Entry 6G9U (X-ray diffraction, 1.75 A resolution); this record covers chains A and B.

# Chain A (and B)
Molecule: Carbonic anhydrase 9
Organism: Homo sapiens
Notes: EC 4.2.1.1; chain B of this document is another copy of the same molecule, construct and numbering; everything in this record applies to it too
Reference sequence: Q16790 (CAH9_HUMAN); the construct lacks a stretch of the UniProt sequence and is renumbered around it, so the offset changes along the chain: 4-50 = UniProt 137-183; 51-54 = UniProt 185-188; 55-72 = UniProt 191-208; 76-82 = UniProt 209-215; 6 more segments
Chain sequence (257 residues; row label = number of the first residue in the row; note: 9 numbers in that range are skipped by the numbering (no residue carries them; nothing is unmodelled there); a row labelled like 54A-54B holds insertion residues (54A, then the next letters in order)):
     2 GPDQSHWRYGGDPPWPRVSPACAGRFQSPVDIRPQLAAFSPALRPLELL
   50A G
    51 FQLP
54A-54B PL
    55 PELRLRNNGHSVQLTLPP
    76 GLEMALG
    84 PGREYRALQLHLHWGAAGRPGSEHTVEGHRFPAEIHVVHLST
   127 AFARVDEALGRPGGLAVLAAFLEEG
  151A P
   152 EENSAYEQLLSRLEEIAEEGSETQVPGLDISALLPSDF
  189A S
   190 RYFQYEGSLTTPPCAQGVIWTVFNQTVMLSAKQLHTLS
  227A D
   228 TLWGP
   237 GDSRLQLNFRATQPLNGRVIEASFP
Not modelled in the structure: 2-17
Sequence notes: expression tag (2-3); engineered mutation Ser-41 (Cys174 in Q16790)
Curated features (UniProtKB/Swiss-Prot):
  - active site: His-64 (Proton donor/acceptor)
  - binding site (Zn(2+)): His-94, His-96, His-119
  - binding site (substrate): Thr-199, Thr-200
  - glycosylation: Asn-213 (N-linked (GlcNAc...) asparagine)
Disulfides: Cys-23/Cys-203
Bound ions: Zn2+: His-94, His-96, His-119 (together with sulfonamide)
Small-molecule neighbours: sulfonamide (ETK; 4-[2-[3-(cyclooctylamino)-2,5,6-tris(fluoranyl)-4-sulfamoyl-phenyl]sulfanylethyl]benzoic acid): Arg-60, Asn-62, His-64, Ser-65, Gln-67, Gln-92, His-94, His-96, Glu-106, His-119, Val-121, Val-131, Leu-141, Leu-198, Thr-199, Thr-200, Trp-209

# Chain A / chain B interface
Contacting residue pairs - 31 pairs, chain A then chain B:
  Phe-27(A) with Pro-84(B), hydrophobic; Gly-85(B)
  Ala-39(A) with Pro-42(B), hydrophobic; Ala-43(B)
  Phe-40(A) with Phe-40(B); Pro-42(B)
  Ser-41(A) with Ser-41(B), hydrogen bond
  Pro-42(A) with Ala-39(B), hydrophobic; Phe-40(B)
  Ala-43(A) with Ala-39(B); Glu-257(B)
  Pro-84(A) with Phe-27(B); Asn-252(B); Gly-253(B); Arg-254(B)
  Gly-85(A) with Phe-27(B)
  Glu-87(A) with Arg-26(B), salt bridge
  Ser-124(A) with Pro-138(B)
  Ala-127(A) with Gly-136(B); Arg-137(B), hydrogen bond (backbone-side chain); Pro-138(B)
  Phe-128(A) with Arg-137(B)
  Gly-136(A) with Ala-127(B)
  Arg-137(A) with Ala-127(B), hydrogen bond (side chain-backbone); Phe-128(B)
  Pro-138(A) with Ala-127(B); Pro-138(B)
  Glu-195(A) with Arg-86(B)
  Val-255(A) with Ala-43(B), hydrophobic
  Glu-257(A) with Ser-41(B), hydrogen bond; Ala-43(B)
Also at the interface, not in a pair above, chain A (21 interface residues in all): Glu-133, Gly-253, Arg-254
Also at the interface, not in a pair above, chain B (24 interface residues in all): Ser-124, Glu-133, Gly-139, Glu-195, Val-255

# Summary
The interface between chain A and chain B involves 21 residues on one side and 24 on the other; the contacts
include 4 hydrogen bonds and 1 salt bridge. Polar pairs include Glu-87(A)/Arg-26(B), Ser-41(A)/Ser-41(B) and
Ala-127(A)/Arg-137(B). Bound to chain A: sulfonamide.
Both chains are Carbonic anhydrase 9 (Homo sapiens). Entry 6G9U (Three dimensional structure of human carbonic
anhydrase IX in complex with sulfonamide) was determined by X-ray diffraction (same publication as 6FE0, 6FE1,
6FE2 and 6G98).
